7R7S - chains E and F of the 8 polymer chains in the assembly; structure by electron microscopy, 4.23 A resolution (low resolution: residue-level contacts below are approximate; hydrogen-bond / salt-bridge calls are withheld).

# Chain E (and F)
Protein: Transitional endoplasmic reticulum ATPase
From: Homo sapiens
Notes: EC 3.6.4.6; chain F of this document is another copy of the same molecule, construct and numbering; everything in this record applies to it too
UniProt: P55072 (TERA_HUMAN); residue numbers follow UniProt; this construct covers 1-806
Amino-acid sequence (806 residues; row label = number of the first residue in the row):
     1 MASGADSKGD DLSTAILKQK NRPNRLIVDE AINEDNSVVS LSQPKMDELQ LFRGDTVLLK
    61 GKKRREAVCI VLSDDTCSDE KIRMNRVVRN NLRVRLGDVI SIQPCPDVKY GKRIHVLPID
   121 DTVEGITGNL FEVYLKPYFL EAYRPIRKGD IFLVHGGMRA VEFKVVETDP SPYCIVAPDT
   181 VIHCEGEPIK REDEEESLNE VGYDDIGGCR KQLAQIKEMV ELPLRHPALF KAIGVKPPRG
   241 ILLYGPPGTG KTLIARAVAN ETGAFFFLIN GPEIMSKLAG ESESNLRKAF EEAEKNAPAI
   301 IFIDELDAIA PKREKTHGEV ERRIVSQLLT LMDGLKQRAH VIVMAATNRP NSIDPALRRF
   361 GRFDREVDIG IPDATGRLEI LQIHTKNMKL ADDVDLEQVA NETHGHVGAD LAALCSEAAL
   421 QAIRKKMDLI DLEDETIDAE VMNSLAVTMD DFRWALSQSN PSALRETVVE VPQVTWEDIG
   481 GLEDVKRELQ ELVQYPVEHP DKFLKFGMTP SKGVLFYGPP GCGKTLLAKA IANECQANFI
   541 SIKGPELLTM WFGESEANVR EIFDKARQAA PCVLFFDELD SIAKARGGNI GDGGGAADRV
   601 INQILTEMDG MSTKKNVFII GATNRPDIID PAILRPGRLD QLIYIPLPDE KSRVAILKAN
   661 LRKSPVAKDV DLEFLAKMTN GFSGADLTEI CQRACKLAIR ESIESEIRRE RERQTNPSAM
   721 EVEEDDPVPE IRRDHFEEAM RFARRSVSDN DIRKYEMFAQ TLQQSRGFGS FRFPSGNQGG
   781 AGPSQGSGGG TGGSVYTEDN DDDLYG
Unresolved in the structure: 1-21, 432-436, 589-595, 661-665, 714-725, 768-806 (chain F: 1-14, 431-437, 590-594, 714-725, 772-806)
Differences from the reference sequence: engineered mutation His-155 (Arg in P55072)
Residues lining bound ligands:
  - ATP-gamma-S (AGS; phosphothiophosphoric acid-adenylate ester), molecule 1: Asp-205, Ile-206, Gly-207, Pro-247, Gly-248, Thr-249, Gly-250, Lys-251, Thr-252, Leu-253, Asp-304, Glu-305, Ile-380, Ile-383, His-384, Gly-408, Ala-409, Ala-412
  - ATP-gamma-S (AGS), molecule 2: Gly-480, Pro-520, Gly-521, Cys-522, Gly-523, Lys-524, Thr-525, Leu-526, Asp-577, Glu-578, Ser-652, Ile-656, Ala-685, Asp-686, Thr-688
UniProt features mapped onto this chain:
  - region: Thr-797 to Gly-806 (Interaction with UBXN6)
  - motif: Asp-802 to Gly-806 (PIM motif)
  - binding site (ATP): Pro-247 to Leu-253, Asn-348, His-384, Gly-521 to Leu-526
  - modified residue: Ala-2 (N-acetylalanine), Ser-3 (Phosphoserine), Ser-7 (Phosphoserine), Ser-13 (Phosphoserine), Ser-37 (Phosphoserine), Lys-315 (N6,N6,N6-trimethyllysine), Thr-436 (Phosphothreonine), Ser-462 (Phosphoserine), Lys-502 (N6-acetyllysine), Lys-505 (N6-acetyllysine), Lys-668 (N6-acetyllysine), Ser-702 (Phosphoserine), Lys-754 (N6-acetyllysine), Ser-770 (Phosphoserine), Ser-775 (Phosphoserine), Ser-787 (Phosphoserine), Tyr-805 (Phosphotyrosine)
  - cross-link (Glycyl lysine isopeptide (Lys-Gly)): Lys-8 (interchain with G-Cter in SUMO2), Lys-18 (interchain with G-Cter in SUMO2)
  - natural variant: Arg-95 (R95G: In IBMPFD1), Gly-97 (G97E: In CMT2Y), Ile-126 (I126F: In IBMPFD1; uncertain significance), His-155 (R155H: In FTDALS6 and IBMPFD1; this construct carries the variant), Arg-159 (R159G: In FTDALS6; R159H: In IBMPFD1), Ala-160 (A160T: In IBMPFD1; uncertain significance), Glu-185 (E185K: In CMT2Y), Arg-191 (R191Q: In FTDALS6 and IBMPFD1), Leu-198 (L198W: In IBMPFD1), Ala-232 (A232E: In IBMPFD1), Ile-254 (I254F: In IBMPFD1; uncertain significance), Ile-369 (I369T: In IBMPFD1; uncertain significance), 2 further natural variant entries in UniProt
  - mutagenesis: Phe-52 to Asp-55 (Abolishes interaction with NPLOC4; when associated with A-110), Arg-53 (R53A: Minor effect on affinity for ATP and ADP), Arg-86 (R86A: Strongly increased affinity for ATP. Strongly reduced affinity for ADP), Tyr-110 (Y110A: Abolishes interaction with NPLOC4; when associated with 52-A--A-55), Arg-113 to His-115 (Severely reduced binding to DERL1), Phe-131 (F131R: Severely reduced binding to DERL1), Leu-140 (L140D: Severely reduced binding to DERL1), Asp-179 (D179R: No effect on binding to DERL1), His-183 (H183W: Severely reduced binding to DERL1), Lys-251 (K251Q: Impairs ERAD degradation of HMGCR and does not inhibit interaction with RHBDD1; when associated with Q-524), Glu-305 (E305Q: Defect in ubiquitin-dependent protein degradation by the proteasome; when associated with Q-578), Lys-312 (K312A: Does not affect methylation by VCPKMT), 8 further mutagenesis entries in UniProt
Reported in the primary citation:
  - mutagenesis - R155H/R635A, R635A: abolished catalytic activity
  - mutagenesis - R155H/R359A: decreased catalytic activity
  - disease-associated variants - R155H: increased catalytic activity
  - mutagenesis - R155H/R359A, R155H/R635A (Kd 228 nM): decreased binding to NSFL1 cofactor p47
  - mutagenesis - R155H/R635A: unchanged catalytic activity with NSFL1 cofactor p47

# Chain E / chain F interface
Contacting residue pairs (104; chain E residue first):
  Glu-196(E) with Gln-337(F)
  Pro-247(E) with Phe-360(F)
  Gly-248(E) with Phe-360(F)
  Pro-272(E) with Ser-326(F); Leu-329(F); Thr-330(F)
  Glu-273(E) with Thr-330(F)
  Met-275(E) with Ser-326(F)
  Ser-276(E) with Arg-323(F); Ser-326(F); Gln-327(F); Thr-330(F)
  Leu-278(E) with Arg-323(F)
  Glu-305(E) with Arg-359(F)
  Ala-308(E) with Arg-313(F)
  His-317(E) with His-317(F); Arg-322(F)
  Gly-318(E) with Arg-322(F)
  Val-320(E) with Glu-319(F)
  Glu-321(E) with Arg-322(F)
  His-384(E) with Ile-233(F)
  Asn-387(E) with Lys-231(F); Ala-232(F)
  Met-388(E) with Ala-232(F)
  His-404(E) with Ser-612(F)
  Val-407(E) with Phe-360(F)
  Ala-409(E) with Phe-360(F)
  Cys-415(E) with Ile-233(F)
  Ser-416(E) with Ile-233(F); Arg-365(F)
  Ala-419(E) with Ala-232(F); Ile-233(F)
  Ile-423(E) with Glu-221(F)
  Arg-424(E) with Lys-18(F); Glu-218(F)
  Lys-425(E) with Ala-15(F)
  Met-427(E) with Lys-18(F); Asn-21(F)
  Leu-429(E) with Pro-23(F); Asn-24(F)
  Ile-430(E) with Arg-225(F)
  Asp-431(E) with Arg-225(F)
  Met-442(E) with Leu-229(F)
  Leu-445(E) with Ala-232(F)
  Arg-453(E) with Leu-504(F)
  Ser-459(E) with Lys-615(F)
  Pro-461(E) with Arg-567(F); Lys-615(F)
  Ser-462(E) with Phe-360(F)
  Ala-463(E) with Phe-360(F)
  Leu-464(E) with Arg-567(F)
  Arg-465(E) with Arg-560(F); Asp-564(F); Glu-607(F)
  Lys-543(E) with Asp-609(F)
  Pro-545(E) with Asn-602(F); Thr-606(F)
  Glu-546(E) with Thr-606(F)
  Leu-548(E) with Asn-602(F)
  Thr-549(E) with Gln-603(F); Thr-606(F)
  Trp-551(E) with Arg-599(F)
  Phe-552(E) with Glu-556(F); Arg-599(F); Val-600(F); Gln-603(F)
  Asp-577(E) with Arg-635(F)
  Glu-578(E) with Arg-635(F)
  Asp-598(E) with Arg-599(F)
  Asn-624(E) with Ser-765(F)
  Arg-625(E) with Arg-766(F); Gly-767(F)
  Ala-659(E) with Gly-507(F)
  Asn-660(E) with Phe-506(F); Gly-507(F); Met-508(F)
  Val-666(E) with Phe-506(F)
  Asp-686(E) with Pro-636(F)
  Gln-692(E) with Thr-509(F); Ser-511(F)
  Arg-693(E) with Glu-488(F); Gln-641(F)
  Cys-695(E) with Met-508(F)
  Lys-696(E) with Gln-641(F)
  Ile-699(E) with Lys-502(F); Met-508(F)
  Arg-700(E) with Glu-488(F); Glu-491(F)
  Ile-703(E) with Tyr-495(F); His-499(F); Lys-502(F)
  Glu-706(E) with Lys-502(F)
  Ile-707(E) with Tyr-495(F)
  Pro-729(E) with Phe-506(F)
  Arg-744(E) with Gln-760(F); Leu-762(F)
  Arg-745(E) with Gln-763(F)
  Ser-746(E) with Gln-763(F)
  Val-747(E) with Gln-763(F)
  Ser-748(E) with Gln-763(F)
  Asp-751(E) with Arg-766(F)
  Lys-754(E) with Arg-766(F)
  Tyr-755(E) with Arg-766(F)
  Phe-758(E) with Arg-766(F)
Also at the interface, not in a pair above, chain E (86 interface residues in all): Asp-307, Ala-412, Ala-413, Glu-417, Leu-420, Gln-421, Ile-437, Val-441, Trp-454, Asn-460, Lys-584, Val-728
Also at the interface, not in a pair above, chain F (70 interface residues in all): Ile-16, His-226, Ala-228, Val-235, Pro-237, Asp-364, Leu-492, Phe-503, Trp-551, Arg-586, Leu-605, Pro-631

# Overview
Chain E and chain F form an interface of 86 and 70 residues respectively. Ligands of chain E: ATP-gamma-S.
From UniProt: 15 ATP-binding residues and 24 mutagenesis sites on chain E. The paper reports that R155H/R635A
and R635A of chain E abolish catalytic activity; R155H/R359A and R155H/R635A of chain E reduce binding to
NSFL1 cofactor p47.
Both chains are Transitional endoplasmic reticulum ATPase (Homo sapiens). Entry 7R7S (p47-bound p97-R155H
mutant with ATPgammaS) was determined by electron microscopy, deposited together with 7L5W, 7L5X, 7R7T and
7R7U.
